PDB entry 9F3F | electron microscopy, 2.40 A resolution | chains 1 and 2 of the 3 polymer chains in the assembly

== Chain 1 ==
Name: Nuclear cap binding complex subunit CBP110
Source organism: Trypanosoma brucei brucei
Reference sequence: Q38BU6 (Q38BU6_TRYB2); residue numbers follow UniProt; this construct covers 1-1004
Amino-acid sequence (1019 residues; each row starts with the number of its first residue; numbers below 1 keep their minus sign (His-14 is residue -14)):
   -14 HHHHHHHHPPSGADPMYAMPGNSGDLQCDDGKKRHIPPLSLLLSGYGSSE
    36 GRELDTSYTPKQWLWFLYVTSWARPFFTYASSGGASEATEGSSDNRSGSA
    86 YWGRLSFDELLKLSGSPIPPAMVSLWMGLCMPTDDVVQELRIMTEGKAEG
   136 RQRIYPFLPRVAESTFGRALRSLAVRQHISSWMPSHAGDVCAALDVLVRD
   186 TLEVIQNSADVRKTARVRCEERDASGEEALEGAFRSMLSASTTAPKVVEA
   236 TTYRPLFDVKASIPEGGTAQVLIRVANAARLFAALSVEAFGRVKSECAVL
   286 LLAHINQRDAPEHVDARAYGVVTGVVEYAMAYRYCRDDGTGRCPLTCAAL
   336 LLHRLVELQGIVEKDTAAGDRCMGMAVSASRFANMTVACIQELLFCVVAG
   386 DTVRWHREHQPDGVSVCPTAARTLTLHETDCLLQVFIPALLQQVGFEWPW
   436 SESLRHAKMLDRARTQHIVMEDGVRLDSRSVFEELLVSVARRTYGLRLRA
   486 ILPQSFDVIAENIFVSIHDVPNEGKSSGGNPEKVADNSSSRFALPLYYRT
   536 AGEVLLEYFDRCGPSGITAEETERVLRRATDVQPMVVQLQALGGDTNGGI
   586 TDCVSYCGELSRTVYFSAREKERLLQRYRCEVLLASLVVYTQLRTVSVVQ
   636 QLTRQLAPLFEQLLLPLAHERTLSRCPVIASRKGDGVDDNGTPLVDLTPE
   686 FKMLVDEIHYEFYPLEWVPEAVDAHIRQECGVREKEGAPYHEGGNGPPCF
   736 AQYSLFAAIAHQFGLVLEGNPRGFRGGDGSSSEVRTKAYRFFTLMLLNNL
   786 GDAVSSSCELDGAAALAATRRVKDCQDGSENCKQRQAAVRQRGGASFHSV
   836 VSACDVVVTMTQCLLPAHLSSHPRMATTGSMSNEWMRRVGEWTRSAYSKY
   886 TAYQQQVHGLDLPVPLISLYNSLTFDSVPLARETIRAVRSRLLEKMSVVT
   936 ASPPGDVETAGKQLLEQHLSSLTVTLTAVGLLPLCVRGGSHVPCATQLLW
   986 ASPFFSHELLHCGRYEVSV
Not modelled in the structure: -14 to 30, 64-86, 128-138, 168-176, 194-211, 226-239, 351-361, 450-453, 500-523, 578-598, 666-678, 715-731, 793-828, 860-864, 893-897, 969-976, 1001-1004
Construct notes: expression tag (-14 to 0)

== Chain 2 ==
Name: Nuclear cap-binding protein subunit 2
Source organism: Trypanosoma brucei brucei
Reference sequence: Q585L4 (Q585L4_TRYB2); numbering as in UniProt (aligned over 1-187)
Amino-acid sequence (187 residues; each row starts with the number of its first residue):
     1 MAEYLIDLTPRMAYVDRHELLRSLLTEKEFIERRQEQLNKSTTVYVGNLS
    51 FYTTEDQIWEHFSRCGHIRDLVMGLSEVTRTPCGFCFVVFESQDGAMSAV
   101 IDLHGTLLDDRVITVSWDVGCDHTRRWGRGAHGGQVVDGVRQNLDSARGG
   151 LGVLRREELGVGAAVAEDQLVHYTWIPPRRVEKRGRS
Not modelled in the structure: 129-169, 180-187
Ligand contacts: 7N-methyl-8-hydroguanosine-5'-monophosphate (7MG): Met12, Tyr14, Asp16, Tyr45, Phe85, Phe87, Ser116, Trp117, Asp118, Arg125, Trp127, Gly128
What the authors report for this chain:
  - binding site for 7N-methyl-8-hydroguanosine-5'-monophosphate: Tyr14, Tyr45, Trp117, Asp118, Arg125

== Interface between chain 1 and chain 2 ==
Contacting residue pairs (103; chain 1 residue first):
  Tyr31(1) - Ile6(2)  hydrophobic
  Tyr31(1) - Arg11(2)  hydrogen bond (backbone-side chain)
  Gly32(1) - Ile6(2)
  Gly32(1) - Thr9(2)
  Ser33(1) - Thr9(2)
  Ser33(1) - Gln35(2)
  Ser33(1) - Asn39(2)
  Ser34(1) - Thr9(2)
  Ser34(1) - Arg11(2)  hydrogen bond (backbone-side chain)
  Ser34(1) - Gln35(2)
  Glu35(1) - Arg11(2)
  Glu35(1) - Ile31(2)
  Glu35(1) - Arg34(2)  salt bridge
  Glu35(1) - Gln35(2)  hydrogen bond (backbone-side chain)
  Arg37(1) - Tyr4(2)  hydrogen bond (side chain-backbone)
  Arg37(1) - Leu5(2)
  Arg37(1) - Ile6(2)
  Arg37(1) - Asp7(2)  salt bridge
  Arg37(1) - Arg11(2)
  Trp50(1) - Glu3(2)  hydrogen bond
  Trp50(1) - Tyr4(2)  hydrogen bond (backbone-side chain)
  Phe51(1) - Tyr4(2)  hydrogen bond (backbone-side chain)
  Leu52(1) - Tyr4(2)
  Val54(1) - Met1(2)
  Val54(1) - Tyr4(2)  hydrogen bond (backbone-side chain)
  Thr55(1) - Tyr4(2)
  Trp111(1) - Met1(2)
  Trp111(1) - Tyr4(2)  hydrophobic
  Pro144(1) - Glu3(2)
  Arg145(1) - Asp94(2)  hydrogen bond (side chain-backbone)
  Arg145(1) - Met97(2)  hydrogen bond
  Arg145(1) - Ser98(2)  hydrogen bond
  Ala274(1) - Met1(2)  hydrogen bond (backbone-backbone)
  Phe275(1) - Met1(2)  hydrophobic
  Arg277(1) - Ile101(2)
  Val278(1) - Ala2(2)
  Val278(1) - Leu5(2)  hydrophobic
  Val278(1) - Leu8(2)  hydrophobic
  Val278(1) - Ile101(2)  hydrophobic
  Lys279(1) - Ile101(2)
  Lys279(1) - Asp102(2)  hydrogen bond (side chain-backbone)
  Lys279(1) - Thr106(2)
  Glu281(1) - Met1(2)
  Thr325(1) - Cys65(2)
  Thr325(1) - Asp94(2)
  Gly326(1) - Ser63(2)
  Gly326(1) - Arg64(2)
  Gly326(1) - Cys65(2)
  Gly326(1) - Gly66(2)  hydrogen bond (backbone-backbone)
  Arg327(1) - Arg64(2)
  Arg327(1) - Cys65(2)
  Arg327(1) - Ser98(2)
  Arg327(1) - Asp102(2)  salt bridge
  Cys328(1) - Arg64(2)  hydrogen bond (backbone-backbone)
  Thr331(1) - Arg64(2)
  Cys332(1) - Asp102(2)
  Leu335(1) - Leu103(2)  hydrophobic
  Leu335(1) - Thr106(2)
  Val420(1) - Arg64(2)
  Gln427(1) - His61(2)
  Gln427(1) - Leu107(2)
  Gln427(1) - Leu108(2)  hydrogen bond (side chain-backbone)
  Gln428(1) - His61(2)
  Gln428(1) - Thr106(2)
  Gln428(1) - Leu107(2)  hydrogen bond (side chain-backbone)
  Arg476(1) - Asp56(2)
  Arg476(1) - Glu60(2)
  Arg477(1) - Gln57(2)  hydrogen bond (backbone-side chain)
  Thr478(1) - Gln57(2)
  Arg482(1) - Asp110(2)  salt bridge
  Pro549(1) - Trp175(2)
  Ser550(1) - Trp175(2)
  Ser550(1) - Pro177(2)
  Thr630(1) - Glu55(2)
  Val631(1) - Glu55(2)
  Val631(1) - Trp59(2)
  Ser632(1) - Glu55(2)  hydrogen bond (backbone-side chain)
  Ser632(1) - Leu71(2)
  Val633(1) - Trp175(2)
  Gln635(1) - His67(2)
  Gln635(1) - Ile68(2)
  Gln635(1) - Arg69(2)  hydrogen bond (side chain-backbone)
  Arg639(1) - Arg69(2)  hydrogen bond (side chain-backbone)
  Tyr774(1) - Glu60(2)  hydrogen bond
  Arg775(1) - Asp56(2)  salt bridge
  Thr778(1) - Trp59(2)
  Asn783(1) - Trp59(2)
  Asn783(1) - His67(2)
  Gly786(1) - Glu91(2)
  Asp787(1) - His67(2)  salt bridge
  Ala788(1) - Arg69(2)
  Ser790(1) - Arg69(2)  hydrogen bond (backbone-side chain)
  Ser791(1) - Arg69(2)  hydrogen bond (backbone-side chain)
  Ser791(1) - Asp70(2)
  Ser792(1) - Arg69(2)  hydrogen bond
  Gly829(1) - Arg69(2)
  Arg926(1) - His67(2)  hydrogen bond
  Arg926(1) - Glu91(2)  salt bridge
  Glu929(1) - Gly66(2)
  Glu929(1) - His67(2)  hydrogen bond (side chain-backbone)
  Lys930(1) - Glu91(2)  salt bridge
  Val933(1) - Glu91(2)
  Val933(1) - Ser92(2)
Also at the interface, not in a pair above, chain 1 (64 interface residues in all): Gly36, Glu38, Tyr53, Leu143, Gly276, Gly430, Tyr479
Also at the interface, not in a pair above, chain 2 (49 interface residues in all): Met12, Leu38, Val89, His104, Asp109, Cys121

== In short ==
64 residues of chain 1 face 49 of chain 2 across their interface, with 27 hydrogen bonds and 8 salt bridges.
Polar contacts include Glu35(1)-Arg34(2), Arg37(1)-Asp7(2) and Arg327(1)-Asp102(2). Bound to chain 2:
7N-methyl-8-hydroguanosine-5'-monophosphate. From the paper: a binding site for
7N-methyl-8-hydroguanosine-5'-monophosphate at Tyr14(2), Tyr45(2) and Trp117(2) among others.
Here chain 1 is Nuclear cap binding complex subunit CBP110 and chain 2 is Nuclear cap-binding protein subunit
2, both from Trypanosoma brucei brucei. Entry 9F3F (Trypanosoma brucei nuclear cap-binding complex (CBC) bound
to cap0) was determined by electron microscopy together with 9F67 from the same study.
